PDB entry 8IGV | X-ray diffraction, 3.15 A resolution | chains A and D of the 6 polymer chains in the assembly

[Chain A]
Molecule: V-type sodium ATPase catalytic subunit A
From: Enterococcus hirae ATCC 9790
Notes: EC 7.2.2.1
UniProtKB: Q08636 (NTPA_ENTHA); residue numbers follow UniProt; this construct covers 1-593
Chain sequence (596 residues; row label = number of the first residue in the row; numbers below 1 keep their minus sign (Ser-2 is residue -2)):
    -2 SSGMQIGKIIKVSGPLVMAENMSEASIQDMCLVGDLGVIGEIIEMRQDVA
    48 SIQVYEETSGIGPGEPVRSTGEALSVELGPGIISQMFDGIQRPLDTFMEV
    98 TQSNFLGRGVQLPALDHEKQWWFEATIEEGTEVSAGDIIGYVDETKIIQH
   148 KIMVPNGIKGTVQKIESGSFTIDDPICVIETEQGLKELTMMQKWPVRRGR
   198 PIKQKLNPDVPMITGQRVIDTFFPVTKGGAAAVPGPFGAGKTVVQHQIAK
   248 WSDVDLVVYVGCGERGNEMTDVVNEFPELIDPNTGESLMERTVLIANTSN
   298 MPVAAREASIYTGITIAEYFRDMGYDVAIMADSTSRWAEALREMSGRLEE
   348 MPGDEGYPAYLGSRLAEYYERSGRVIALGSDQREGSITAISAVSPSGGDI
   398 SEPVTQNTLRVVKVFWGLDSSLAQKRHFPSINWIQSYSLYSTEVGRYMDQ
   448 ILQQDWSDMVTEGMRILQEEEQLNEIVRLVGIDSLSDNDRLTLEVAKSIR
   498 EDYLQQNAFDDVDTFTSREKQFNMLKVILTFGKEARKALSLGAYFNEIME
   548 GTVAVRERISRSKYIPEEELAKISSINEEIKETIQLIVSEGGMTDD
Disordered / not traced: -2 to 0, 588-593
Construct notes: expression tag (-2 to 0)
Swiss-Prot annotation at these positions:
  - binding site (ATP): Gly232 to Thr239
Ion coordination: Mg2+: Thr239 (together with ADP, phosphate ion)
Small-molecule neighbours:
  - ADP (adenosine-5'-diphosphate), molecule 1: Pro233, Phe234, Gly235, Ala236, Gly237, Lys238, Thr239, Val240, Glu265, Arg423, Phe425, Pro426, Gln503, Asn504, Ala505, Phe506
  - ADP, molecule 2: Leu406, Arg407, Val409, Tyr434, Leu436
What the authors report for this chain:
  - mutagenesis - K238A/T239A: abolished binding to V-type sodium ATPase subunit B (chain D)

[Chain D]
Molecule: V-type sodium ATPase subunit B
From: Enterococcus hirae ATCC 9790
UniProtKB: Q08637 (NTPB_ENTHA); residue numbers follow UniProt; this construct covers 1-458
Chain sequence (458 residues; each row starts with the number of its first residue):
     1 MIKEYRTIKEVVGPLMAVEKVSGVKYEELIEVRMQNGEIRRGQVLEVQED
    51 KAMVQIFEGTSGINLKNSSVRFLGHPLQLGVSEDMIGRVFDGLGRPKDNG
   101 PEILPEKYLDINGEVINPIARDYPDEFIQTGISAIDHLNTLVRGQKLPVF
   151 GPPGAGKSALAAQIARQATVLDSSDDFAVVFAAIGITFEEAEFFMEDFRQ
   201 TGAIDRSVMFMNLANDPAIERIATPRMALTAAEYLAYEKGMHVLVIMEDM
   251 TNYAEALREISAARREVPGRRGYPGYLYTNLATLFERAGRIRGLKGSVTQ
   301 IPILTMPEDDKTHPIPDLTGYITEGQIILTRELYKSGISPPIDVLPSLSR
   351 LKDKGTGAGKTREDHAATMNQLFAAYAQGKQAKELAVVLGESALSDIDKI
   401 YAKFAERFENEYVNQGFYTNRTITETLDLGWELLAMLPRTELKRIKDDLL
   451 DKYLPEGK
Disordered / not traced: 1-2, 387-389, 450-458
Construct notes: engineered mutation Gly151 (Ser in Q08637), Pro152 (Gly in Q08637), Pro153 (Ser in Q08637), Ala155 (Leu in Q08637), Gly156 (Pro in Q08637), Lys157 (His in Q08637), Ser158 (Lys in Q08637), Ala159 (Glu in Q08637), Glu248 (Thr in Q08637), Ser339 (Gln in Q08637)
Ion coordination: Mg2+: Ser158, Glu190, Glu248 (together with ADP)
Small-molecule neighbours: ADP (adenosine-5'-diphosphate): Pro152, Pro153, Gly154, Ala155, Gly156, Lys157, Ser158, Glu190, Glu248, Thr305, Arg331
What the authors report for this chain:
  - mutagenesis - K157A/S158A, K157Q: decreased binding to ATP (proposed by the authors, not directly observed)
  - mutagenesis - K157A/S158A (0.6 +/- 0.002 ms): increased catalytic activity on 3 mM ATP

[Chain A / chain D interface]
Residue-residue contacts - 95 pairs, chain A then chain D:
  Ile7(A) - Gln48(D)
  Ile7(A) - Glu49(D)  hydrogen bond (backbone-backbone)
  Lys8(A) - Glu46(D)
  Lys8(A) - Val47(D)
  Lys8(A) - Gln48(D)
  Val9(A) - Tyr26(D)  hydrophobic
  Val9(A) - Glu46(D)
  Val9(A) - Val47(D)  hydrogen bond (backbone-backbone)
  Ser10(A) - Glu46(D)  hydrogen bond
  Gly11(A) - Tyr26(D)
  Glu17(A) - Glu49(D)
  Thr55(A) - Tyr26(D)
  Ser56(A) - Tyr26(D)
  Ser56(A) - Glu27(D)
  Gly57(A) - Lys25(D)
  Gly57(A) - Tyr26(D)  hydrogen bond (backbone-backbone)
  Ile58(A) - Lys25(D)
  Ile58(A) - Tyr26(D)  hydrogen bond (backbone-backbone)
  Gly59(A) - Val24(D)
  Gly59(A) - Lys25(D)
  Pro60(A) - Val24(D)
  Pro60(A) - Val47(D)
  Pro60(A) - Gln48(D)
  Glu62(A) - Lys25(D)  salt bridge
  Met83(A) - Ile119(D)  hydrophobic
  Leu91(A) - Asn117(D)  hydrogen bond (backbone-side chain)
  Leu91(A) - Ile119(D)  hydrophobic
  Asp92(A) - Ile119(D)
  Phe94(A) - Asn117(D)
  Met95(A) - Asn117(D)
  Met95(A) - Ile119(D)  hydrophobic
  Met95(A) - Ala120(D)  hydrophobic
  Asn101(A) - Ile116(D)
  Asn101(A) - Asn117(D)  hydrogen bond (backbone-backbone)
  Asn101(A) - Ala120(D)
  Asn101(A) - Ile291(D)
  Phe102(A) - Glu114(D)
  Phe102(A) - Val115(D)
  Phe102(A) - Ile116(D)  hydrophobic
  Leu103(A) - Val115(D)  hydrogen bond (backbone-backbone)
  Leu103(A) - Asn117(D)
  Phe234(A) - Gln326(D)
  Phe234(A) - Leu348(D)  hydrophobic
  Phe234(A) - Arg350(D)
  Gly260(A) - Tyr278(D)
  Glu261(A) - Glu286(D)
  Arg262(A) - Glu286(D)
  Arg262(A) - Gly320(D)  hydrogen bond (side chain-backbone)
  Arg262(A) - Tyr321(D)
  Arg262(A) - Ile322(D)
  Arg262(A) - Thr323(D)  hydrogen bond (side chain-backbone)
  Arg262(A) - Glu324(D)
  Arg262(A) - Arg350(D)
  Gly263(A) - Arg121(D)
  Gly263(A) - Lys146(D)
  Gly263(A) - Glu286(D)  hydrogen bond (backbone-side chain)
  Asn264(A) - Arg121(D)
  Asn264(A) - Pro124(D)
  Asn264(A) - Gly144(D)
  Asn264(A) - Glu324(D)  hydrogen bond (backbone-side chain)
  Asn264(A) - Leu351(D)
  Glu265(A) - Arg350(D)  salt bridge
  Thr267(A) - Arg121(D)
  Asp268(A) - Lys354(D)  salt bridge
  Val270(A) - Ile119(D)  hydrophobic
  Asn271(A) - Arg121(D)
  Asn271(A) - Tyr123(D)
  Asn271(A) - Arg292(D)
  Glu272(A) - Tyr123(D)
  Ser296(A) - Ala282(D)
  Ser296(A) - Glu286(D)  hydrogen bond
  Ser296(A) - Ile322(D)
  Asn297(A) - Val115(D)
  Asn297(A) - Ala282(D)
  Asn297(A) - Thr283(D)
  Asn297(A) - Glu286(D)
  Met298(A) - Pro118(D)  hydrophobic
  Val300(A) - Thr279(D)
  Arg303(A) - Tyr278(D)
  Arg303(A) - Thr279(D)  hydrogen bond
  Ser332(A) - Tyr321(D)
  Arg333(A) - Tyr278(D)
  Arg333(A) - Tyr321(D)
  Glu336(A) - Tyr278(D)
  Glu336(A) - Leu318(D)
  Arg339(A) - Arg270(D)
  Glu340(A) - Gly275(D)
  Glu340(A) - Tyr276(D)
  Glu340(A) - Tyr278(D)
  Glu340(A) - Thr279(D)  hydrogen bond
  Glu346(A) - Val267(D)
  Ser391(A) - Tyr321(D)  hydrogen bond (backbone-side chain)
  Ser393(A) - Thr312(D)
  Ser393(A) - Asp317(D)
  Arg423(A) - Asn370(D)
Also at the interface, not in a pair above, chain A (53 interface residues in all): Gly104, Gly235, Ala293, Thr295, Ala337, Pro392
Also at the interface, not in a pair above, chain D (53 interface residues in all): Leu45, Pro76, Asp110, Asn112, Asp122, Gln145, Leu294, Pro346

[Summary]
Chain A and chain D each contribute 53 residues to their interface; the contacts include 16 hydrogen bonds and
3 salt bridges. Among the polar pairs are Glu62(A)-Lys25(D), Glu265(A)-Arg350(D) and Asp268(A)-Lys354(D). The
paper reports that K157A/S158A and K157Q of chain D reduce binding to ATP; K238A/T239A of chain A abolish
binding to V-type sodium ATPase subunit B (chain D).
Here chain A is V-type sodium ATPase catalytic subunit A and chain D is V-type sodium ATPase subunit B, both
from Enterococcus hirae ATCC 9790. Entry 8IGV (Hexameric Ring Complex of Engineered V1-ATPase bound to 5 ADPs:
A3(De)3_(ADP-Pi)1cat(ADP)2cat,2non-cat) was determined by X-ray diffraction together with 8IGU and 8IGW from
the same study.
